Entry 2N55 (solution NMR); this record covers chains A and B.

# Chain A
Name: Stromal cell-derived factor 1
Organism: Homo sapiens
Reference sequence: P48061 (SDF1_HUMAN); residues 1-68 here correspond to UniProt positions 22-89 (UniProt number = residue number + 21)
Amino-acid sequence (70 residues; numbered -1 to 68; the number before each row is that of its first residue; numbers below 1 keep their minus sign (Gly-1 is residue -1)):
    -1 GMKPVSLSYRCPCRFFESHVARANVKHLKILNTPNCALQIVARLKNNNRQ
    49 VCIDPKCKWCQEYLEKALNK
Construct notes: expression tag (-1 to 0); engineered mutation Cys55 (Leu76 in P48061), Cys58 (Ile79 in P48061)
Swiss-Prot annotation at these positions:
  - region: Arg8 to Arg12 (Receptor and heparin binding), Val18 to Arg20 (Receptor binding), Lys27 to Leu29 (Receptor binding), Val39 to Val49 (Receptor binding)
  - motif: Lys1, Pro2 (Receptor activation motif)
  - binding site (heparin): Arg20 to Asn30, Arg41, Gln48, Lys64
  - site: Lys24 (Important for integrin interaction and activation), His25 (Important for dimer formation), Lys27 (Important for integrin interaction and activation), Lys43 (Important for integrin interaction and activation)
Disulfide bonds: Cys9-Cys34, Cys11-Cys50, Cys55-Cys58
Reported in the primary citation:
  - mutagenesis - R8A, R12A, N33E: decreased signaling in response to CXCR4

# Chain B
Name: C-X-C chemokine receptor type 4
Organism: Homo sapiens
Reference sequence: P61073 (CXCR4_HUMAN); residues 201-238 here correspond to UniProt positions 1-38 (UniProt number = residue number - 200)
Amino-acid sequence (40 residues; numbered 199 to 238; the number before each row is that of its first residue):
   199 GSMEGISIYTSDNYTEEMGSGDYDSMKEPAFREENANFNK
Construct notes: expression tag (199-200); engineered mutation Ala228 (Cys28 in P61073)
Reported in the primary citation:
  - mutagenesis - I204A/I206A: unchanged binding to WT and LM CXCL12
  - mutagenesis - I204E/I206E (90-fold): decreased binding to Stromal cell-derived factor 1 (chain A)
  - conformationally variable residues (order/disorder transition): Met201 to Tyr212

# Interface between chain A and chain B
Pairs across the interface - 65 pairs, chain A then chain B:
  Ser4(A) - Thr213(B)
  Leu5(A) - Asn211(B)
  Leu5(A) - Thr213(B)
  Tyr7(A) - Asn211(B)
  Tyr7(A) - Tyr212(B)
  Cys9(A) - Met216(B)
  Pro10(A) - Glu215(B)
  Pro10(A) - Met216(B)
  Pro10(A) - Gly217(B)
  Pro10(A) - Ser218(B)
  Cys11(A) - Ser218(B)
  Arg12(A) - Ser218(B)
  Phe13(A) - Ser218(B)
  Phe14(A) - Met224(B)
  Glu15(A) - Tyr221(B)
  Glu15(A) - Ser223(B)
  Ser16(A) - Met224(B)
  Ser16(A) - Lys225(B)
  Ser16(A) - Glu226(B)
  Ser16(A) - Pro227(B)
  His17(A) - Lys225(B)
  His17(A) - Phe236(B)
  Arg20(A) - Gly199(B)
  Arg20(A) - Ile204(B)
  His25(A) - Tyr207(B)
  Leu26(A) - Ile206(B)
  Lys27(A) - Ile206(B)
  Lys27(A) - Tyr207(B)
  Lys27(A) - Ser209(B)
  Lys27(A) - Tyr212(B)
  Lys27(A) - Glu214(B)
  Ile28(A) - Ile206(B)
  Ile28(A) - Tyr207(B)
  Ile28(A) - Thr208(B)
  Ile28(A) - Ser209(B)
  Leu29(A) - Ser209(B)
  Leu29(A) - Tyr212(B)
  Asn30(A) - Thr208(B)
  Asn30(A) - Ser209(B)
  Thr31(A) - Asp210(B)
  Pro32(A) - Asp210(B)
  Val39(A) - Tyr212(B)
  Arg41(A) - Glu214(B)
  Leu42(A) - Tyr221(B)
  Arg47(A) - Asp220(B)
  Arg47(A) - Tyr221(B)
  Gln48(A) - Tyr212(B)
  Gln48(A) - Glu215(B)
  Val49(A) - Tyr221(B)
  Asp52(A) - Met224(B)
  Asp52(A) - Glu226(B)
  Lys56(A) - Phe229(B)
  Lys56(A) - Arg230(B)
  Trp57(A) - Ile204(B)
  Glu60(A) - Glu202(B)
  Tyr61(A) - Ile204(B)
  Tyr61(A) - Ile206(B)
  Lys64(A) - Glu202(B)
  Lys64(A) - Gly203(B)
  Lys64(A) - Ile204(B)
  Lys64(A) - Ser205(B)
  Ala65(A) - Ile206(B)
  Lys68(A) - Ser205(B)
  Lys68(A) - Ile206(B)
  Lys68(A) - Tyr207(B)
Also at the interface, not in a pair above, chain A (39 interface residues in all): Arg8, Asn33, Lys54, Cys55
Also at the interface, not in a pair above, chain B (32 interface residues in all): Ser200, Gly219, Ala228, Glu231
Interface features reported in the paper:
  - pairs named by the authors: Pro10(A)-Tyr212(B), Leu26(A)-Ile206(B), Lys27(A)-Tyr212(B), Leu29(A)-Tyr212(B), Val39(A)-Tyr212(B), Arg47(A)-Tyr221(B), Tyr207(B)-His25(A), Tyr207(B)-Lys27(A), Tyr207(B)-Ile28(A) (backbone contact), Ser209(B)-Asn30(A) (backbone contact), Tyr221(B)-Val49(A) (hydrophobic contact), Tyr221(B)-Glu15(A) (hydrophobic contact)
  - interface residues, chain A: Leu26(A), Trp57(A), Tyr61(A), Ala65(A)
  - interface residues, chain B: Ile204(B), Ile206(B)

# In short
39 residues of chain A face 32 of chain B across their interface. The authors report contacts between Pro10(A)
and Tyr212(B), Leu26(A) and Ile206(B) and Lys27(A) and Tyr212(B) among others; backbone contacts between
Tyr207(B) and Ile28(A) and Ser209(B) and Asn30(A); hydrophobic contacts between Tyr221(B) and Val49(A) and
Tyr221(B) and Glu15(A). From the paper: R8A, R12A and N33E of chain A reduce signaling in response to CXCR4;
interface residues Leu26(A), Trp57(A) and Ile204(B) among others; 5 substitutions were tested in all.
Here chain A is Stromal cell-derived factor 1 and chain B is C-X-C chemokine receptor type 4, both from Homo
sapiens. Entry 2N55 (Structure of constitutively monomeric CXCL12 in complex with the CXCR4 N-terminus) was
determined by solution NMR.
